8YFS - chains A and R of the 5 polymer chains in the assembly; structure by electron microscopy, 2.80 A resolution.

# Chain A
Protein: Gq protein alpha subunit
Source organism: Rattus norvegicus
Amino-acid sequence (359 residues; numbered 3 to 359 plus 122 insertion-coded residues; 120 numbers in that range are skipped by the numbering (no residue carries them; nothing is unmodelled there); the number before each row is that of its first residue; a row labelled like 57A-57Z holds insertion residues (57A, then the next letters in order)):
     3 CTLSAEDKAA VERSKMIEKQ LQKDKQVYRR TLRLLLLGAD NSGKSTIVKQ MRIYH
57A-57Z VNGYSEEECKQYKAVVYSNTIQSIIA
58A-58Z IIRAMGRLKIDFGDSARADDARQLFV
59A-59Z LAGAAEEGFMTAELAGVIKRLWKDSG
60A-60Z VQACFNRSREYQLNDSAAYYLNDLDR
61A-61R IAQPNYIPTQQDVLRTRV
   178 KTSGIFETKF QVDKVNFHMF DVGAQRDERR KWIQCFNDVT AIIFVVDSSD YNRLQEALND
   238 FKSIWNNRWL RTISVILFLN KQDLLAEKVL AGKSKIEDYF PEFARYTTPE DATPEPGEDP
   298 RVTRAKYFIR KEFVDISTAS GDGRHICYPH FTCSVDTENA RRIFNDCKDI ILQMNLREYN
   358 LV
Not modelled in the structure: 3, 57A-57Z, 58A-58Z, 59A-59Z, 60A-60Z, 61A-61R

# Chain R
Protein: Mrgpre
Source organism: Equus quagga
Amino-acid sequence (330 residues; row label = number of the first residue in the row):
     2 AHEPRNDSMG VSPRPQPWPS HPNNGSELPT AANATAHATS VDGAHAFSAY ENTLFLATVL
    62 VSLCGLVGNG TVIWLLGFRI KRNPFSVYIL NLAGADFAFL FCKSVRFLLL VLNRSVAVLN
   122 VLIRGVTFSS YLGGLSLLMA VSVERCLSVL FPIWYRCRRL AQLSAIACAL IWGLSLCMGI
   182 LVFLCVHFVD FLCDVVNLVY NGMFFLTFLV LCASSLALLI WVQCFSMRRQ PARLSRIVLL
   242 TVLAFLVLGL PLGAGLLADR LSPSLPCFDI LLPILHLLSA LNSGVNPLIY FFMGRQRQQR
   302 GQKPLREVLQ SALTEDVELI REEPPSPDDT
Not modelled in the structure: 2-53, 79, 227-236, 297-331
Cystine bridges: Cys-186/Cys-194
Ligand contacts: (E)-3-(2-methoxyphenyl)prop-2-enal (A1D6H): Phe-100, Ser-131, Tyr-132, Pro-252, Gly-256, Ser-280, Asn-283

# Interface between chain A and chain R
Residue-residue contacts (35; chain A residue first):
  Arg-31(A) / Arg-157(R)
  Arg-31(A) / Cys-158(R)  hydrogen bond (side chain-backbone)
  Arg-31(A) / Arg-160(R)  hydrogen bond (side chain-backbone)
  Arg-32(A) / Cys-158(R)
  Leu-34(A) / Ile-154(R)  hydrophobic
  Leu-34(A) / Cys-158(R)  hydrophobic
  Val-192(A) / Ile-154(R)  hydrophobic
  Val-192(A) / Arg-159(R)
  Lys-345(A) / Pro-153(R)
  Ile-348(A) / Pro-153(R)
  Ile-348(A) / Ile-154(R)  hydrophobic
  Ile-348(A) / Arg-157(R)
  Leu-349(A) / Val-150(R)
  Leu-349(A) / Pro-153(R)
  Leu-349(A) / Trp-222(R)  hydrophobic
  Gln-350(A) / Phe-226(R)
  Met-351(A) / Arg-157(R)  hydrogen bond (backbone-side chain)
  Asn-352(A) / Ser-149(R)  hydrogen bond (side chain-backbone)
  Asn-352(A) / Pro-153(R)  hydrogen bond (side chain-backbone)
  Asn-352(A) / Tyr-156(R)
  Asn-352(A) / Arg-157(R)  hydrogen bond
  Leu-353(A) / Val-150(R)  hydrophobic
  Glu-355(A) / Arg-157(R)  salt bridge
  Tyr-356(A) / Asn-84(R)
  Tyr-356(A) / Pro-85(R)
  Tyr-356(A) / Phe-86(R)  hydrophobic
  Tyr-356(A) / Tyr-156(R)
  Tyr-356(A) / Arg-157(R)
  Asn-357(A) / Arg-146(R)
  Asn-357(A) / Arg-296(R)
  Leu-358(A) / Phe-86(R)  hydrophobic
  Leu-358(A) / Arg-146(R)
  Leu-358(A) / Leu-219(R)  hydrophobic
  Leu-358(A) / Val-239(R)
  Val-359(A) / Val-239(R)  hydrophobic
Also at the interface, not in a pair above, chain A (17 interface residues in all): Lys-191
Also at the interface, not in a pair above, chain R (20 interface residues in all): Ala-162, Gly-295

# Overview
17 residues of chain A and 20 residues of chain R are in contact, with 6 hydrogen bonds and 1 salt bridge.
Polar contacts include Glu-355(A)/Arg-157(R), Arg-31(A)/Cys-158(R) and Arg-31(A)/Arg-160(R). Ligands of chain
R: (E)-3-(2-methoxyphenyl)prop-2-enal.
Chain A is Gq protein alpha subunit (Rattus norvegicus) and chain R is Mrgpre (Equus quagga); the structure,
MRGPRE-Gq-scFv16-complex, was determined by electron microscopy.
